9K6T - chains A and B of the 3 polymer chains in the assembly; structure by electron microscopy, 2.80 A resolution.

Chain A:
Molecule: Protein argonaute-2
Organism: Homo sapiens
Notes: EC 3.1.26.-
UniProtKB: Q9UKV8 (AGO2_HUMAN); numbering as in UniProt (aligned over 1-859)
Sequence (859 residues; numbered 1 to 859; the number before each row is that of its first residue):
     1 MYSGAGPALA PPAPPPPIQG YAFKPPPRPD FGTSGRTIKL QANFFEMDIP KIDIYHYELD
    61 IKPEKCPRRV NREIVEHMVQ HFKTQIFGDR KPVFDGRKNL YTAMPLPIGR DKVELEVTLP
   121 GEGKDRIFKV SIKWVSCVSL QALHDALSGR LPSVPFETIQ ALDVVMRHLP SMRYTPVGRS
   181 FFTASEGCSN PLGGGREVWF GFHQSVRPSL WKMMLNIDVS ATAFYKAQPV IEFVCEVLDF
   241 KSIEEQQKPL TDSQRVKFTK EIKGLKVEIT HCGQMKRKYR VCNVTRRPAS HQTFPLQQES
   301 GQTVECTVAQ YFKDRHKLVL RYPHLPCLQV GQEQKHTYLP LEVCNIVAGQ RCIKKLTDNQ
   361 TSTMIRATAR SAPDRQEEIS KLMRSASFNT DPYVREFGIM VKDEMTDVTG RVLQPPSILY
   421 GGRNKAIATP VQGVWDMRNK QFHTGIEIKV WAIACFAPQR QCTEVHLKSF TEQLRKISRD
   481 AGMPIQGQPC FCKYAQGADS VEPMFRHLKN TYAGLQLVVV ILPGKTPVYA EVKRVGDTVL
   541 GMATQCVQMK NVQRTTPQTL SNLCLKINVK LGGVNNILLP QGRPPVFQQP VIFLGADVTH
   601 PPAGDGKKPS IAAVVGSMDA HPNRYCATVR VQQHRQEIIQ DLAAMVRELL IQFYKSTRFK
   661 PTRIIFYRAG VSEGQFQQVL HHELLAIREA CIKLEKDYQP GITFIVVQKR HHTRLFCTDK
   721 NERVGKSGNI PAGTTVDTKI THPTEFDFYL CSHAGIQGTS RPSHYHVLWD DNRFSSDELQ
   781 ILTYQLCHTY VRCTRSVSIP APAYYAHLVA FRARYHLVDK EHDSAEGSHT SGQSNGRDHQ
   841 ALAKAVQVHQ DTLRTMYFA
Not modelled in the structure: 1-409, 711-722, 821-837
Differences from the reference sequence: engineered mutation Ala669 (Asp in Q9UKV8)
UniProt features mapped onto this chain:
  - region: Tyr311 to His316 (Interaction with guide RNA), Phe587 to Pro590 (Interaction with GW182 family members), Leu650 to Lys660 (Interaction with GW182 family members), Lys709, Arg710 (Interaction with guide RNA), His753 to Arg761 (Interaction with guide RNA), Tyr790 to Arg812 (Interaction with guide RNA)
  - binding site (a divalent metal cation): Asp597, His807
  - modified residue: Tyr2 (3'-nitrotyrosine), Ser387 (Phosphoserine), Pro700 (4-hydroxyproline), Ser824 (Phosphoserine), Ser828 (Phosphoserine), Ser831 (Phosphoserine), Ser834 (Phosphoserine)
Ion coordination: Mg2+: Asp597 (shared with 1 residue of chain C)

Chain B:
Molecule: 21-nt RNA strand
Organism: Homo sapiens
Sequence (21 nucleotides; numbered 1 to 21; the number before each row is that of its first residue):
     1 UACAAGAGCC UUUCUGUUGU U

Interface between chain A and chain B:
Residue-residue contacts (40):
  Leu522(A) with U1(B), base contact
  Gly524(A) with U1(B), hydrogen bond to the base
  Lys525(A) with U1(B), base contact
  Thr526(A) with U1(B), hydrogen bond to the base
  Tyr529(A) with U1(B), stacking on the base
  Lys533(A) with U1(B), salt bridge to the phosphate
  Gln545(A) with U1(B), hydrogen bond to the phosphate
  Cys546(A) with U1(B), hydrogen bond to the phosphate
  Val547(A) with A2(B), phosphate contact
  Gln548(A) with U1(B), hydrogen bond to the sugar; A2(B), hydrogen bond to the phosphate
  Asn551(A) with A2(B), phosphate contact
  Asn562(A) with A2(B), hydrogen bond to the base
  Lys566(A) with U1(B), salt bridge to the phosphate; A2(B), phosphate contact
  Lys570(A) with U1(B), salt bridge to the phosphate
  Ala603(A) with U12(B), base contact
  Gly674(A) with U15(B), phosphate contact
  His753(A) with A4(B), hydrogen bond to the phosphate; A5(B), salt bridge to the phosphate
  Ile756(A) with C3(B), base contact; A4(B), sugar contact
  Gln757(A) with A4(B), sugar contact; A5(B), hydrogen bond to the sugar
  Gly758(A) with A5(B), sugar contact
  Thr759(A) with A4(B), sugar contact; A5(B), phosphate contact
  Ser760(A) with A5(B), phosphate contact
  Arg761(A) with A5(B), hydrogen bond to the phosphate
  Tyr790(A) with C3(B), hydrogen bond to the phosphate
  Arg792(A) with A2(B), hydrogen bond to the sugar; C3(B), salt bridge to the phosphate
  Cys793(A) with C3(B), sugar contact
  Arg795(A) with C3(B), sugar contact
  Val797(A) with C3(B), phosphate contact; A4(B), phosphate contact
  Ser798(A) with A4(B), hydrogen bond to the phosphate
  Tyr804(A) with A4(B), hydrogen bond to the phosphate
  Arg812(A) with U1(B), salt bridge to the phosphate
  Ala859(A) with U1(B), phosphate contact
Other interface residues (no listed pair), chain A (35 interface residues in all): Thr544, Gln675, Tyr815

Summary:
Chain A and chain B form an interface of 35 and 7 residues respectively, with 14 hydrogen bonds, 6 salt
bridges and 1 aromatic stacking contact. Polar pairs include Gly524(A)-U1(B), Thr526(A)-U1(B) and
Asn562(A)-A2(B). UniProt lists divalent metal cation-binding residues Asp597(A) and His807(A) on chain A.
Chain A is Protein argonaute-2 and chain B is a 21-nt RNA strand, both from Homo sapiens; the structure,
Cryo-EM Structure of hAGO2D669A-siRNA-target (21-nt), was determined by electron microscopy (same publication
as 9K6P, 9K6Q, 9K6R and 9K6S).
